PDB entry 8C5H | X-ray diffraction, 1.68 A resolution | chains S and N

Chain S:
Protein: Synaptotagmin-1
Source organism: Rattus norvegicus
Reference sequence: P21707 (SYT1_RAT); residues 142-265 here = UniProt positions 142-265
Sequence (132 residues; each row starts with the number of its first residue):
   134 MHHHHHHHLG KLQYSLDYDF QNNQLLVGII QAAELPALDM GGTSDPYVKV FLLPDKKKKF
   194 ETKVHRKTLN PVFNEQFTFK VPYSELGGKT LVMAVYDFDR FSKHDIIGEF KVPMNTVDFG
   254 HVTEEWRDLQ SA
Not modelled in the structure: 134-141, 265
Differences from the reference sequence: initiating methionine (134); expression tag (135-141)
Metal / ion sites: Ca2+: Asp-172, Asp-178, Asp-230, Phe-231
Curated features (UniProtKB/Swiss-Prot):
  - binding site (Ca(2+)): Leu-171, Asp-172, Asp-178, Asp-230, Phe-231, Asp-232, Ser-235, Lys-236, Asp-238
  - modified residue: Tyr-229 (Phosphotyrosine), Ser-264 (Phosphoserine)
  - mutagenesis: Arg-233 (R233Q: Impaired Ca(2+)-affinity)
From the paper describing this entry:
  - specificity-determining residues: Gln-209
  - specificity-determining residues: Val-255 (proposed by the authors, not directly observed)

Chain N:
Protein: NbSyt1 nanobody
Source organism: Vicugna pacos
Notes: antibody fragment or engineered binder
Sequence (125 residues; row label = number of the first residue in the row):
     1 SGDASDSEVQ LEESGGGLVR PGGSLRLSCA ASGFPFSKYF MSWVRQAPGK GLEWVSTISA
    61 SGNYETYTES VKGRFTIARD NAKNTLYLQM NSLKPEDTAV YYCAKGSWAR DMTRGQGTQV
   121 TVSSE
Not modelled in the structure: 1-4
Disulfides: Cys-29/Cys-103

How chain S and chain N interact:
Residue-residue contacts (33; chain S residue first):
  Gln-146(S) with Tyr-64(N), hydrogen bond
  Asp-150(S) with Lys-38(N), salt bridge
  Tyr-151(S) with Lys-38(N)
  Asp-152(S) with Pro-35(N); Tyr-39(N), hydrogen bond
  Gln-154(S) with Gly-33(N); Phe-34(N); Pro-35(N)
  Asn-155(S) with Ser-5(N)
  Leu-159(S) with Lys-38(N); Tyr-39(N)
  Gly-161(S) with Phe-40(N)
  Ile-163(S) with Phe-40(N), hydrophobic; Tyr-64(N), hydrophobic
  Gln-164(S) with Tyr-64(N)
  Val-205(S) with Thr-66(N)
  Asn-207(S) with Phe-40(N); Thr-57(N), hydrogen bond (side chain-backbone); Ser-59(N); Tyr-64(N), hydrogen bond (side chain-backbone); Glu-65(N); Thr-66(N), hydrogen bond; Ser-107(N)
  Glu-208(S) with Phe-40(N); Ser-107(N)
  Gln-209(S) with Lys-38(N), hydrogen bond (side chain-backbone); Tyr-39(N); Phe-40(N), hydrogen bond (side chain-backbone); Ser-107(N), hydrogen bond (backbone-side chain)
  Glu-257(S) with Ser-59(N); Ser-61(N), hydrogen bond; Asn-63(N), hydrogen bond; Tyr-64(N)
Interface residues without a listed pair, chain S (19 interface residues in all): Ser-148, Gln-157, Lys-196, Thr-211
Interface residues without a listed pair, chain N (17 interface residues in all): Ile-58, Trp-108
Interface features reported in the paper:
  - pairs named by the authors: Asn-207(S)/Phe-40(N), Glu-257(S)/Ser-61(N), Glu-257(S)/Asn-63(N), Phe-40(N)/Gln-209(S) (hydrophobic contact)
  - epitope / paratope residues, chain S: Gln-154(S), Asn-207(S), Glu-257(S)
  - epitope / paratope residues, chain N: Phe-40(N), Ser-61(N), Asn-63(N), Ser-107(N)

Overview:
The interface between chain S and chain N involves 19 residues on one side and 17 on the other, with 10
hydrogen bonds and 1 salt bridge. Polar contacts include Asp-150(S)/Lys-38(N), Gln-146(S)/Tyr-64(N) and
Asp-152(S)/Tyr-39(N). The authors report contacts between Asn-207(S) and Phe-40(N), Glu-257(S) and Ser-61(N)
and Glu-257(S) and Asn-63(N); a hydrophobic contact between Phe-40(N) and Gln-209(S). From the paper:
epitope/paratope residues Gln-154(S), Asn-207(S) and Phe-40(N) among others; specificity determinants
Gln-209(S) and Val-255(S).
Chain S is Synaptotagmin-1 (Rattus norvegicus) and chain N is NbSyt1 nanobody (Vicugna pacos); the structure,
NbSyt1 anti-(rat Synaptotagmin-1) nanobody bound to target cytosolic domain of Synaptotagmin-1, was determined
by X-ray diffraction.
